Entry 6DCL (X-ray diffraction, 2.50 A resolution); this record covers chains A and B of the 4 polymer chains in the assembly.

Chain A (and B):
Molecule: Heterogeneous nuclear ribonucleoprotein A1
From: Homo sapiens
Notes: chain B of this document is another copy of the same molecule, construct and numbering; everything in this record applies to it too
UniProtKB: P09651 (ROA1_HUMAN), isoform P09651-3; numbering as in UniProt (aligned over 2-188)
Sequence (191 residues; numbered -2 to 188; the number before each row is that of its first residue; numbers below 1 keep their minus sign (Gly-2 is residue -2)):
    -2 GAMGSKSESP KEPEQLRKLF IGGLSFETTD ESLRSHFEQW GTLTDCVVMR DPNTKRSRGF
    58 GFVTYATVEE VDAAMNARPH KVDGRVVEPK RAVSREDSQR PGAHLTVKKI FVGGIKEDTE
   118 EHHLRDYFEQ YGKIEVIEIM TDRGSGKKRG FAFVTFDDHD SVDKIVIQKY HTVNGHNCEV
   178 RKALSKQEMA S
Not modelled in the structure: -2 to 6 (chain B: -2 to 7, 140-144, 184-188)
Sequence notes: expression tag (-2 to 1)
UniProt features mapped onto this chain:
  - modified residue: Ser2 (N-acetylserine), Lys3 (N6-acetyllysine), Ser4 (Phosphoserine), Ser6 (Phosphoserine), Ser22 (Phosphoserine)
  - cross-link (Glycyl lysine isopeptide (Lys-Gly)): Lys3 (interchain with G-Cter in SUMO2), Lys8 (interchain with G-Cter in SUMO2), Lys78 (interchain with G-Cter in SUMO2), Lys113 (interchain with G-Cter in SUMO), Lys179 (interchain with G-Cter in SUMO2), Lys183 (interchain with G-Cter in SUMO2)
Reported in the primary citation:
  - binding site for the 12-nt RNA strand: Lys15, Phe17, Arg55, Phe59, Glu85, Lys87, Arg88
  - binding site for the 12-nt RNA strand: Lys106, Phe108, Arg146, Phe150, Glu176, Arg178, Lys179
  - contacts within the chain: Arg75-Asp155 (salt bridge), Arg88-Asp157 (salt bridge)
  - mutagenesis - R75E/R88E (3-fold): decreased binding to the 12-nt RNA strand

Chain A / chain B interface:
Pairs across the interface (30; chain A residue first):
  Pro10(A) - Tyr167(B)  hydrophobic
  Pro10(A) - Thr169(B)
  Glu11(A) - Thr169(B)  hydrogen bond (backbone-side chain)
  Glu11(A) - Gly172(B)
  Glu11(A) - His173(B)  salt bridge
  Glu11(A) - Asn174(B)  hydrogen bond (side chain-backbone)
  Gln12(A) - Tyr167(B)
  Gln12(A) - Asn174(B)
  Leu13(A) - Tyr167(B)  hydrophobic
  Arg92(A) - Lys113(B)
  Glu93(A) - Arg97(B)  salt bridge
  Glu93(A) - Glu176(B)
  Asp94(A) - Lys166(B)  salt bridge
  Ile164(A) - Lys166(B)
  Ile164(A) - Tyr167(B)  hydrogen bond (backbone-side chain)
  Lys166(A) - Asp94(B)  salt bridge
  Lys166(A) - Ile164(B)
  Lys166(A) - Lys166(B)
  Tyr167(A) - Pro10(B)  hydrophobic
  Tyr167(A) - Gln12(B)
  Tyr167(A) - Leu13(B)  hydrophobic
  Tyr167(A) - Ile164(B)  hydrogen bond (side chain-backbone)
  Thr169(A) - Pro10(B)
  Thr169(A) - Glu11(B)  hydrogen bond (side chain-backbone)
  Gly172(A) - Glu11(B)
  His173(A) - Glu11(B)
  His173(A) - Asp42(B)  salt bridge
  Asn174(A) - Glu11(B)  hydrogen bond (backbone-side chain)
  Asn174(A) - Gln12(B)
  Glu176(A) - Glu93(B)
Other interface residues (no listed pair), chain A (18 interface residues in all): Ser91, Lys113, Gln165
Other interface residues (no listed pair), chain B (21 interface residues in all): Ser91, Arg92, Val163, Gln165

In short:
18 residues of chain A face 21 of chain B across their interface, with 6 hydrogen bonds and 5 salt bridges.
Polar contacts include Glu11(A)-His173(B), Glu93(A)-Arg97(B) and Asp94(A)-Lys166(B). The paper reports a
binding site for the 12-nt RNA strand at Lys15(A), Phe17(A) and Arg55(A) among others; R75E/R88E of chain A
reduce binding to the 12-nt RNA strand.
Both chains are Heterogeneous nuclear ribonucleoprotein A1 (Homo sapiens). Entry 6DCL (Crystal structure of
UP1 bound to pri-miRNA-18a terminal loop) was determined by X-ray diffraction.
